6HLY - chain A; structure by X-ray diffraction, 1.40 A resolution.

[Chain A]
Name: Agropine permease
Organism: Agrobacterium tumefaciens LBA4213 (Ach5)
UniProtKB: W8FRA6 (W8FRA6_AGRT4); residues 30-342 here correspond to UniProt positions 42-354 (UniProt number = residue number + 12)
Chain sequence (341 residues; each row starts with the number of its first residue):
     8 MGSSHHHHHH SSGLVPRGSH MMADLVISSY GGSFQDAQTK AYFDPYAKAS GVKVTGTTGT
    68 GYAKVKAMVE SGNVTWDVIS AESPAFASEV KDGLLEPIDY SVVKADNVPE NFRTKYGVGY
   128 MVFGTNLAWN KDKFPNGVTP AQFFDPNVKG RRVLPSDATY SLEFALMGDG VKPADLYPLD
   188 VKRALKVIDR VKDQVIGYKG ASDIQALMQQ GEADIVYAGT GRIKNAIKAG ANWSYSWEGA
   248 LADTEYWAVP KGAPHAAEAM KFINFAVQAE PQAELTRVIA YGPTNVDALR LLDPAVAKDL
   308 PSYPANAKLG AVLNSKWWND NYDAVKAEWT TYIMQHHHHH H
Not modelled in the structure: 8-26, 347-348
Construct notes: initiating methionine (8); expression tag (9-29, 343-348)
Ligand contacts: agropinic acid (G9Z): Tyr37, Phe41, Glu89, Met128, Phe130, Thr132, Pro162, Ser163, Asp164, Thr166, Tyr167, Gly207, Ala208, Gly226, Arg229, Glu252, Tyr288

[Summary]
Ligands of chain A: agropinic acid.
Chain A is Agropine permease (Agrobacterium tumefaciens LBA4213 (Ach5)); the structure, Structure in P212121
form of the PBP AgtB in complex with agropinic acid from A.tumefacien R10, was determined by X-ray diffraction
(same publication as 6HLX, 6HLZ and 6HM2).
